Entry 3L3V (X-ray diffraction, 2.00 A resolution); this record covers chains A and B.

[Chain A (and B)]
Protein: POL polyprotein
Organism: Human immunodeficiency virus 1
Notes: fragment: CATALYTIC CORE DOMAIN OF integrase; chain B of this document is another copy of the same molecule, construct and numbering; everything in this record applies to it too
UniProt: Q72498 (Q72498_9HIV1); residues 50-212 here correspond to UniProt positions 765-927 (UniProt number = residue number + 715)
Sequence (163 residues; row label = number of the first residue in the row):
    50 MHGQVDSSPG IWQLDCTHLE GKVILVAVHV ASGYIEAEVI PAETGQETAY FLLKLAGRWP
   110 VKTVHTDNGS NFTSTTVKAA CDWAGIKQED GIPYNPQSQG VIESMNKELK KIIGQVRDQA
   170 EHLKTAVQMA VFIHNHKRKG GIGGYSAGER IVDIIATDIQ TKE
Unresolved in the structure: 50-55, 143-151, 209-212 (chain B: 50-56, 139-151, 210-212)
Sequence notes: engineered mutation S56 (Cys771 in Q72498), D131 (Trp846 in Q72498), D139 (Phe854 in Q72498), H185 (Phe900 in Q72498)
Ion coordination: Cd2+ site 1: C65, E92, D116; Cd2+ site 2: C65, H67, E92
What the authors report for this chain:
  - binding site for beta-D-fructofuranose: E87, V88, I89, P90, E96, Y99, K103, K173
  - binding site for alpha-D-glucopyranose: E96, K103, K173
  - conformationally variable residues (side-chain flip): K173
  - catalytic residues: D64, D116 (citing earlier work)

[Chain A / chain B interface]
Pairs across the interface (52; chain A residue first):
  Y83(A) - R107(B)
  E85(A) - R107(B)  salt bridge
  E87(A) - E87(B)
  E87(A) - K103(B)  salt bridge
  Y99(A) - K173(B)  hydrogen bond (side chain-backbone)
  Y99(A) - Q177(B)  hydrogen bond
  L102(A) - T174(B)
  L102(A) - Q177(B)
  K103(A) - E87(B)  salt bridge
  K103(A) - Q177(B)
  A105(A) - F181(B)
  A105(A) - H185(B)  hydrogen bond (backbone-side chain)
  G106(A) - F181(B)
  G106(A) - N184(B)  hydrogen bond (backbone-side chain)
  G106(A) - H185(B)
  R107(A) - Y83(B)  hydrogen bond (backbone-side chain)
  R107(A) - E85(B)  salt bridge
  R107(A) - A86(B)  hydrogen bond (side chain-backbone)
  R107(A) - E87(B)  salt bridge
  R107(A) - R107(B)
  R107(A) - Q177(B)  hydrogen bond
  R107(A) - V180(B)
  W108(A) - W108(B)  hydrophobic
  W108(A) - H185(B)
  W132(A) - Q168(B)  hydrogen bond
  W132(A) - M178(B)
  W132(A) - F181(B)  hydrophobic
  A133(A) - F181(B)
  Q168(A) - W132(B)
  K173(A) - Y99(B)
  T174(A) - L102(B)
  Q177(A) - Y99(B)  hydrogen bond
  Q177(A) - K103(B)
  M178(A) - L102(B)  hydrophobic
  M178(A) - W132(B)
  F181(A) - A105(B)
  F181(A) - G106(B)
  F181(A) - W132(B)  hydrophobic
  F181(A) - A133(B)
  I182(A) - W132(B)  hydrophobic
  N184(A) - G106(B)  hydrogen bond (side chain-backbone)
  H185(A) - A105(B)
  E198(A) - I208(B)
  V201(A) - A205(B)
  V201(A) - I208(B)  hydrophobic
  A205(A) - V201(B)  hydrophobic
  A205(A) - D202(B)
  A205(A) - A205(B)  hydrophobic
  T206(A) - D202(B)  hydrogen bond (backbone-side chain)
  D207(A) - Y194(B)
  D207(A) - D202(B)  hydrogen bond (backbone-side chain)
  I208(A) - T206(B)  hydrogen bond (backbone-side chain)
Also at the interface, not in a pair above, chain A (32 interface residues in all): V88, Q95, P109, D202, I204
Also at the interface, not in a pair above, chain B (32 interface residues in all): V88, I182, E198, I204

[Overview]
The chain A/chain B interface involves 32 residues from each chain; the contacts include 13 hydrogen bonds and
5 salt bridges. Polar contacts include E85(A)-R107(B), E87(A)-K103(B) and R107(A)-E87(B). The paper reports
catalytic residues D64(A) and D116(A); a binding site for beta-D-fructofuranose at E87(A), V88(A) and I89(A)
among others.
Chain A and chain B are both POL polyprotein (Human immunodeficiency virus 1); the structure, Structure of
HIV-1 integrase core domain in complex with sucrose, was determined by X-ray diffraction (same publication as
3L3U).
